PDB entry 6CRF | X-ray diffraction, 2.62 A resolution | chain A

[Chain A]
Molecule: Tyrosine-protein phosphatase non-receptor type 11
Organism: Homo sapiens
Notes: EC 3.1.3.48
Reference sequence: Q06124 (PTN11_HUMAN), isoform Q06124-2; numbering as in UniProt (aligned over 1-525)
Sequence (526 residues; numbered 0 to 525; the number before each row is that of its first residue; numbering starts at 0):
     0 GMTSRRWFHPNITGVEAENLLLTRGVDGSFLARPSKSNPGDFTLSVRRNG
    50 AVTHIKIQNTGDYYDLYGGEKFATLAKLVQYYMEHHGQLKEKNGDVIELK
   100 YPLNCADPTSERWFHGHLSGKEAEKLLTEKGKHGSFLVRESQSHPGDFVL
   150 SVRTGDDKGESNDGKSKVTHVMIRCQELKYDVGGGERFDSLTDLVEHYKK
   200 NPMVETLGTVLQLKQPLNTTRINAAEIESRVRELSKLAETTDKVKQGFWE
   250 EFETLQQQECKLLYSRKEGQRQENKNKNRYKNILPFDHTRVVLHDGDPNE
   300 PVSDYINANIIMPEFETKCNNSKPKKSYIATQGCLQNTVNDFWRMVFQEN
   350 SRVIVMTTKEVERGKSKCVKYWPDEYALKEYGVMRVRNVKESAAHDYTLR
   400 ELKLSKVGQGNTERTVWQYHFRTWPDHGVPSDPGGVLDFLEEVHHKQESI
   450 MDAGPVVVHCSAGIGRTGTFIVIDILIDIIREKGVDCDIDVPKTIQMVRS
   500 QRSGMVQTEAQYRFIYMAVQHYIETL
Not modelled in the structure: 90-92, 140-145, 154-165, 175-177, 203-209, 237-244, 313-324
Construct notes: expression tag (0); engineered mutation Lys-76 (Glu in Q06124)
Curated features (UniProtKB/Swiss-Prot):
  - active site: Cys-459 (Phosphocysteine intermediate)
  - binding site (substrate): Asp-425, Cys-459 to Arg-465, Gln-506
  - modified residue: Thr-2 (N-acetylthreonine), Tyr-62 (Phosphotyrosine), Tyr-66 (Phosphotyrosine)
  - natural variant: Thr-2 (T2I: In NS1), Thr-42 (T42A: In NS1), Asn-58 (N58K: In NS1), Thr-59 (T59A: In NS1), Gly-60 (G60A: In NS1; G60V: In myelodysplastic syndrome), Asp-61 (D61G: In NS1; D61N: In NS1; D61V: In JMML; D61Y: In JMML), Tyr-62 (Y62D: In NS1), Tyr-63 (Y63C: In NS1), Glu-69 (E69K: In JMML; E69Q: In NS1), Phe-71 (F71K: In acute myeloid leukemia; F71L: In NS1), Ala-72 (A72G: In NS1; A72S: In NS1; A72T: In JMML; A72V: In JMML), Thr-73 (T73I: In NS1), 25 further natural variant entries in UniProt
  - mutagenesis: Cys-459 (C459S: Abolishes phosphatase activity. Enhances interaction with NEDD9)
What the authors report for this chain:
  - contacts within the chain: Arg-4/Asp-485 (salt bridge), Thr-73/Val-484 (hydrophobic contact), Ser-109/Glu-225, Ser-109/Arg-229, Ser-109/Glu-232, Gln-214/Glu-249, Gln-214/Asp-487, Gln-214/Asp-489, Thr-219/Asp-489 (hydrogen bond)
  - disease-associated variants - E76K: increased catalytic activity

[In short]
Curated annotation (UniProt) lists active-site residue Cys-459, 9 substrate-binding residues and one
mutagenesis site. From the paper: E76K increases catalytic activity; contacts within the chain involving
Arg-4, Asp-485 and Thr-73 among others.
Chain A is Tyrosine-protein phosphatase non-receptor type 11 (Homo sapiens); the structure, Crystal Structure
of Shp2 E76K GOF Mutant in the Open Conformation, was determined by X-ray diffraction together with 6CRG from
the same study.
